Entry 3GN2 (X-ray diffraction, 1.60 A resolution); this record covers chains A and C of the 4 polymer chains in the assembly.

== Chain A (and C) ==
Protein: Pteridine reductase
Source organism: Trypanosoma brucei brucei
Notes: chain C of this document is another copy of the same molecule, construct and numbering; everything in this record applies to it too
UniProtKB: O76290 (O76290_TRYBB); residues 1-268 here = UniProt positions 1-268
Chain sequence (288 residues; row label = number of the first residue in the row; numbers below 1 keep their minus sign (Met-19 is residue -19)):
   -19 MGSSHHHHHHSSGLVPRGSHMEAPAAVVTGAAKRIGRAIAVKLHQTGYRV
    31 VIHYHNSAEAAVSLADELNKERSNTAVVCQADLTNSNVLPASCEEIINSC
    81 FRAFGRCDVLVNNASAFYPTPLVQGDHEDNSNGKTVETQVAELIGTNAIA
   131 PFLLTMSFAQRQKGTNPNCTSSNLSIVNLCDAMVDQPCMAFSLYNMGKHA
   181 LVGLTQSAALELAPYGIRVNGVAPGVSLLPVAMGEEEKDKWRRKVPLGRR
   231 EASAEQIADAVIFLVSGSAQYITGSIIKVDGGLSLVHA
Disordered / not traced: -19 to 1, 104-112, 143-151 (chain C: -19 to 2, 104-112, 143-151)
Construct notes: expression tag (-19 to 0)
Residues lining bound ligands:
  - AX8 (1-(3,4-dichlorobenzyl)-1H-benzimidazol-2-amine): Phe97, Asp161, Met163, Cys168, Phe171, Tyr174, Pro204, Gly205, Val206, Trp221, Lys224, Leu263
  - NADP (NAP; NADP nicotinamide-adenine-dinucleotide phosphate): Gly10, Lys13, Arg14, Ile15, Gly16, His33, Tyr34, His35, Asn36, Ser37, Ala61, Asp62, Leu63, Thr64, Asn93, Ala94, Ser95, Ala96, Thr126, Asn127, Leu159, Cys160, Asp161, Tyr174, Lys178, Pro204, Gly205, Val206, Ser207, Leu208
From the paper describing this entry:
  - binding site for AX8: Phe97, Asp161, Met163, Cys168, Phe171, Tyr174, Gly205, Val206, Trp221, Leu263, His267
  - conformationally variable residues (side-chain flip): Cys168, Trp221

== Interface between chain A and chain C ==
Residue-residue contacts (81; chain A residue first):
  Asn65(A) - Glu117(C)  hydrogen bond
  Asn65(A) - Val120(C)
  Ser66(A) - Glu117(C)
  Asn67(A) - Glu117(C)
  Leu69(A) - Glu117(C)
  Pro70(A) - Val116(C)  hydrophobic
  Pro70(A) - Glu117(C)
  Pro101(A) - Met136(C)
  Pro101(A) - Glu191(C)
  Leu102(A) - Phe132(C)  hydrophobic
  Leu102(A) - Met136(C)
  Leu102(A) - Ala188(C)  hydrophobic
  Leu102(A) - Glu191(C)  hydrogen bond (backbone-side chain)
  Val103(A) - Ala139(C)  hydrophobic
  Val103(A) - Gln140(C)
  Val103(A) - Tyr195(C)
  Val116(A) - Pro70(C)  hydrophobic
  Val116(A) - Phe132(C)  hydrophobic
  Val116(A) - Leu133(C)  hydrophobic
  Val116(A) - Met136(C)  hydrophobic
  Glu117(A) - Asn65(C)  hydrogen bond
  Glu117(A) - Ser66(C)
  Glu117(A) - Leu69(C)
  Glu117(A) - Pro70(C)
  Glu117(A) - Leu133(C)
  Val120(A) - Asn65(C)
  Val120(A) - Ile129(C)  hydrophobic
  Ala128(A) - Met176(C)
  Ile129(A) - Val120(C)  hydrophobic
  Phe132(A) - Leu102(C)  hydrophobic
  Phe132(A) - Val116(C)  hydrophobic
  Phe132(A) - Ser172(C)
  Phe132(A) - Leu173(C)  hydrophobic
  Phe132(A) - Met176(C)  hydrophobic
  Leu133(A) - Val116(C)  hydrophobic
  Leu133(A) - Glu117(C)
  Met136(A) - Leu102(C)
  Ala139(A) - Val103(C)  hydrophobic
  Gln140(A) - Val103(C)
  Asp165(A) - Gln186(C)  hydrogen bond
  Pro167(A) - Gln186(C)
  Pro167(A) - Ser187(C)
  Pro167(A) - Leu190(C)
  Met169(A) - Leu190(C)
  Met169(A) - Glu191(C)
  Met169(A) - Pro194(C)  hydrophobic
  Ala170(A) - Glu191(C)  hydrogen bond (backbone-side chain)
  Ser172(A) - Phe132(C)
  Ser172(A) - Ser187(C)
  Ser172(A) - Glu191(C)
  Leu173(A) - Phe132(C)  hydrophobic
  Asn175(A) - Gly183(C)
  Asn175(A) - Ser187(C)  hydrogen bond
  Met176(A) - Ala128(C)
  Met176(A) - Phe132(C)  hydrophobic
  Met176(A) - Ala180(C)
  Met176(A) - Leu184(C)
  His179(A) - His179(C)  hydrogen bond
  His179(A) - Val182(C)
  His179(A) - Gly183(C)
  His179(A) - Gln186(C)
  Ala180(A) - Met176(C)
  Val182(A) - His179(C)
  Gly183(A) - Asn175(C)
  Gly183(A) - His179(C)
  Leu184(A) - Met176(C)
  Gln186(A) - Asp165(C)  hydrogen bond
  Gln186(A) - His179(C)
  Ser187(A) - Pro167(C)
  Ser187(A) - Ser172(C)
  Ser187(A) - Asn175(C)  hydrogen bond
  Ala188(A) - Leu102(C)  hydrophobic
  Leu190(A) - Pro167(C)
  Leu190(A) - Met169(C)
  Glu191(A) - Pro101(C)
  Glu191(A) - Leu102(C)  hydrogen bond (side chain-backbone)
  Glu191(A) - Met169(C)
  Glu191(A) - Ala170(C)  hydrogen bond (side chain-backbone)
  Glu191(A) - Ser172(C)
  Leu192(A) - Val103(C)  hydrophobic
  Tyr195(A) - Val103(C)
Also at the interface, not in a pair above, chain A (42 interface residues in all): Ile124, Thr135, Val164, Cys168
Also at the interface, not in a pair above, chain C (43 interface residues in all): Asn67, Ile124, Thr135, Val164, Cys168, Leu192

== Summary ==
The interface between chain A and chain C involves 42 residues on one side and 43 on the other; the contacts
include 11 hydrogen bonds. Polar pairs include Asn65(A)-Glu117(C), Leu102(A)-Glu191(C) and
Asp165(A)-Gln186(C). The paper reports a binding site for AX8 at Phe97(A), Asp161(A) and Met163(A) among
others; conformational variability at Cys168(A) and Trp221(A).
Chain A and chain C are both Pteridine reductase (Trypanosoma brucei brucei); the structure, Structure of
Pteridine Reductase 1 (PTR1) from TRYPANOSOMA BRUCEI in ternary complex with cofactor (NADP+) and ..., was
determined by X-ray diffraction (same publication as 3GN1, 2WD7 and 2WD8).
